4M35 - chains A and C of the 4 polymer chains in the assembly; structure by X-ray diffraction, 2.05 A resolution.

Chain A (and C):
Molecule: Putative starvation-induced DNA protecting protein/Ferritin and Dps
Organism: Mycobacterium smegmatis
Notes: chain C of this document is another copy of the same molecule, construct and numbering; everything in this record applies to it too
UniProtKB: A0QXB7 (A0QXB7_MYCS2); numbering as in UniProt (aligned over 1-161)
Sequence (168 residues; row label = number of the first residue in the row; numbers below 1 keep their minus sign (Met-6 is residue -6)):
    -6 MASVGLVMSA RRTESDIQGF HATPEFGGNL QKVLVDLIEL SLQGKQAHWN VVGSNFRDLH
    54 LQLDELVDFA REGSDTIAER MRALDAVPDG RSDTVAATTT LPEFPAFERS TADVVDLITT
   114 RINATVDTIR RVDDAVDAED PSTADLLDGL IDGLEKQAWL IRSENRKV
Not modelled in the structure: -6 to 0 (chain C: -6 to 1)
Sequence notes: expression tag (-6 to 0); engineered mutation Asp126 (His in A0QXB7), Asp141 (His in A0QXB7)
Bound ions: Mg2+: Asn48, Asp51; Fe2+: Asp68 (shared with 1 residue of chain B)
From the paper describing this entry:
  - mutagenesis - H126D/H141D: decreased binding to iron sequestration
  - mutagenesis - H126D/H141D: decreased catalytic activity on Fe2+
  - conformationally variable residues (side-chain flip): Asp138
  - mutagenesis - H141D: decreased catalytic activity
  - mutagenesis - H141D: decreased binding to iron

How chain A and chain C interact:
Pairs across the interface - 45 pairs, chain A then chain C:
  Met1(A) with Ala90(C)
  Ser2(A) with Ala90(C)
  Ala3(A) with Ala90(C), hydrogen bond (backbone-backbone); Thr91(C); Thr92(C); Thr93(C)
  Arg4(A) with Glu32(C), salt bridge; Gln36(C); Thr92(C), hydrogen bond (backbone-backbone); Thr93(C); Leu94(C), hydrogen bond (side chain-backbone); Pro95(C); Glu96(C)
  Arg5(A) with Thr93(C), hydrogen bond (backbone-backbone); Pro95(C); Asp120(C), salt bridge
  Glu7(A) with Pro95(C)
  Ser8(A) with Thr113(C), hydrogen bond (backbone-side chain)
  Asp9(A) with Thr113(C)
  Ile10(A) with Pro95(C), hydrophobic; Thr113(C); Asn116(C), hydrogen bond (backbone-side chain); Ala117(C), hydrophobic
  Gln11(A) with Asn116(C)
  Gly12(A) with Asn116(C)
  Phe13(A) with Arg123(C); Glu148(C)
  Glu72(A) with Lys149(C), salt bridge; Trp152(C)
  Arg73(A) with Arg123(C); Asp145(C), salt bridge; Glu148(C), salt bridge
  Arg75(A) with Trp152(C); Arg155(C), hydrogen bond (backbone-side chain)
  Ala76(A) with Glu148(C); Trp152(C), hydrophobic; Arg155(C), hydrogen bond (backbone-side chain)
  Leu77(A) with Glu148(C)
  Asp133(A) with Arg123(C), salt bridge
  Pro134(A) with Asp141(C)
  Ser135(A) with Asp141(C), hydrogen bond (side chain-backbone); Ile144(C); Asp145(C)
  Asp138(A) with Asp141(C)
  Leu139(A) with Asp145(C)
Other interface residues (no listed pair), chain A (24 interface residues in all): Asp78, Thr136
Other interface residues (no listed pair), chain C (24 interface residues in all): Ala89, Asp138, Arg159

Summary:
Chain A and chain C each contribute 24 residues to their interface, with 9 hydrogen bonds and 6 salt bridges.
Among the polar pairs are Arg4(A)-Glu32(C), Arg5(A)-Asp120(C) and Glu72(A)-Lys149(C). The Mg2+ site is built
by Asn48(A) and Asp51(A). From the paper: H126D/H141D of chain A reduce binding to iron sequestration;
conformational variability at Asp138(A).
Both chains are Putative starvation-induced DNA protecting protein/Ferritin and Dps (Mycobacterium smegmatis).
Entry 4M35 (Crystal structure of gated-pore mutant H126/141D of second DNA-Binding protein under starvation
from Mycobacterium smegmatis) was determined by X-ray diffraction together with 4M32, 4M33 and 4M34 from the
same study.
